8RGM - chains E and I of the 10 polymer chains in the assembly; structure by electron microscopy, 4.00 A resolution.

Chain E:
Molecule: Histone H3.1
Source organism: Homo sapiens
UniProtKB: P68431 (H31_HUMAN); residues 1-135 here correspond to UniProt positions 2-136 (UniProt number = residue number + 1)
Sequence (135 residues; each row starts with the number of its first residue):
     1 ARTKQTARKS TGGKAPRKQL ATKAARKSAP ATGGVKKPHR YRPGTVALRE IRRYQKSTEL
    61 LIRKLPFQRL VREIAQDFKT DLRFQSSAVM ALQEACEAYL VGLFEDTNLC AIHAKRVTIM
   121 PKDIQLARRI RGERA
Unresolved in the structure: 1-38, 134-135
Swiss-Prot annotation at these positions:
  - modified residue: Arg2 (Asymmetric dimethylarginine), Thr3 (Phosphothreonine), Lys4 (Allysine), Gln5 (5-glutamyl dopamine), Thr6 (Phosphothreonine), Arg8 (Citrulline), Lys9 (N6,N6,N6-trimethyllysine), Ser10 (ADP-ribosylserine), Thr11 (Phosphothreonine), Lys14 (N6-(2-hydroxyisobutyryl)lysine), Arg17 (Asymmetric dimethylarginine), Lys18 (N6-(2-hydroxyisobutyryl)lysine), Lys23 (N6-(2-hydroxyisobutyryl)lysine), Arg26 (Citrulline), Lys27 (N6,N6,N6-trimethyllysine), Ser28 (ADP-ribosylserine), Lys36 (N6,N6,N6-trimethyllysine), Lys37 (N6-methyllysine), Tyr41 (Phosphotyrosine), Lys56 (N6,N6,N6-trimethyllysine) and 8 more in UniProt
  - lipidation: Lys18 (N6-decanoyllysine)

Chain I:
Molecule: Widom 603 DNA sequence
Sequence (145 nucleotides; each row starts with the number of its first residue; numbers below 1 keep their minus sign (DC-72 is residue -72)):
   -72 CCAGTTCGCG CGCCCACCTA CCGTGTGAAG TCGTCACTCG GGCTTCTAAG TACGCTTAGG
   -12 CCACGGTAGA GGGCAATCCA AGGCTAACCA CCGTGCATCG ATGTTGAAAG AGGCCCTCCG
    48 TCCTTATTAC TTCAAGTCCC TGGGG

Chain E / chain I interface:
Residue-residue contacts (21):
  His39(E) - DG10(I)  phosphate contact
  Arg40(E) - DG9(I)  hydrogen bond to the base
  Arg40(E) - DG10(I)  sugar contact
  Tyr41(E) - DT-67(I)  sugar contact
  Tyr41(E) - DC-66(I)  sugar contact
  Tyr41(E) - DG9(I)  sugar contact
  Tyr41(E) - DG10(I)  hydrogen bond to the phosphate
  Gly44(E) - DG9(I)  phosphate contact
  Val46(E) - DG9(I)  phosphate contact
  Ala47(E) - DG9(I)  hydrogen bond to the phosphate
  Arg49(E) - DC-66(I)  hydrogen bond to the phosphate
  Arg49(E) - DG-65(I)  salt bridge to the phosphate
  Arg53(E) - DG-65(I)  salt bridge to the phosphate
  Lys56(E) - DC-64(I)  salt bridge to the phosphate
  Arg63(E) - DA17(I)  sugar contact
  Lys64(E) - DC18(I)  hydrogen bond to the phosphate
  Leu65(E) - DA17(I)  sugar contact
  Leu65(E) - DC18(I)  hydrogen bond to the phosphate
  Pro66(E) - DA17(I)  phosphate contact
  Arg69(E) - DA17(I)  salt bridge to the phosphate
  Lys115(E) - DG-1(I)  salt bridge to the phosphate
Other interface residues (no listed pair), chain E (19 interface residues in all): Arg42, Pro43, Thr45, Arg83
Other interface residues (no listed pair), chain I (11 interface residues in all): DA8, DC26

Overview:
19 residues of chain E and 11 residues of chain I are in contact; the contacts include 6 hydrogen bonds and 5
salt bridges. Among the polar pairs are Arg40(E)-DG9(I), Tyr41(E)-DG10(I) and Ala47(E)-DG9(I).
Chain E is Histone H3.1 (Homo sapiens) and chain I is Widom 603 DNA sequence; the structure, Cryo-EM structure
of nucleosome containing Widom603 DNA, was determined by electron microscopy.
